Entry 2NQB (X-ray diffraction, 2.30 A resolution); this record covers chains J and F of the 10 polymer chains in the assembly.

== Chain J ==
Molecule: alpha-satellite DNA
Organism: Homo sapiens
Sequence (146 nucleotides; numbered 147 to 292; the number before each row is that of its first residue):
   147 ATCAATATCCACCTGCAGATTCTACCAAAAGTGTATTTGGAAACTGCTCC
   197 ATCAAAAGGCATGTTCAGCGGAATTCCGCTGAACATGCCTTTTGATGGAG
   247 CAGTTTCCAAATACACTTTTGGTAGAATCTGCAGGTGGATATTGAT

== Chain F ==
Molecule: Histone H4
Organism: Drosophila melanogaster
UniProt: P84040 (H4_DROME); residues 201-302 here correspond to UniProt positions 1-102 (UniProt number = residue number - 200)
Sequence (103 residues; row label = number of the first residue in the row):
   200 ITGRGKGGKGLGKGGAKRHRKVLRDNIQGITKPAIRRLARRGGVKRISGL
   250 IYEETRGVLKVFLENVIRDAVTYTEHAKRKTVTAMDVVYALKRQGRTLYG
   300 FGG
Disordered / not traced: 200-216
Differences from the reference sequence: expression tag (200)

== Interface between chain J and chain F ==
Contacting residue pairs (6; chain J residue first):
  DA207(J) - Thr230(F)  phosphate contact
  DA207(J) - Pro232(F)  phosphate contact
  DA207(J) - Arg236(F)  salt bridge to the phosphate
  DT208(J) - Thr230(F)  phosphate contact
  DT208(J) - Pro232(F)  phosphate contact
  DG216(J) - Arg245(F)  phosphate contact
Other interface residues (no listed pair), chain J (7 interface residues in all): DA187, DC196, DG214, DG217
Other interface residues (no listed pair), chain F (7 interface residues in all): Lys231, Lys277, Thr280

== Overview ==
Chain J and chain F each contribute 7 residues to their interface, with 1 salt bridge. Its one salt-bridged
contact is DA207(J)-Arg236(F).
Chain J is alpha-satellite DNA (Homo sapiens) and chain F is Histone H4 (Drosophila melanogaster); the
structure, Drosophila Nucleosome Structure, was determined by X-ray diffraction.
